7G9B - chains A and B; structure by X-ray diffraction, 2.55 A resolution.

Chain A:
Name: Transforming protein RhoA
Source organism: Homo sapiens
Notes: EC 3.6.5.2
Reference sequence: P61586 (RHOA_HUMAN); numbering as in UniProt (aligned over 1-184)
Sequence (185 residues; numbered 0 to 184; the number before each row is that of its first residue; numbering starts at 0):
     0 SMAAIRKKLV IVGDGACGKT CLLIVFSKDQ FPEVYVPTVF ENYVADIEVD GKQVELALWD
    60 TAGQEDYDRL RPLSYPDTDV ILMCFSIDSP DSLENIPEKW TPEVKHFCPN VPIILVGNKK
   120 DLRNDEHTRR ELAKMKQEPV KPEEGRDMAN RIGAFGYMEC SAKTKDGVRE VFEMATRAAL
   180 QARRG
Disordered / not traced: 0-2, 182-184
Sequence notes: expression tag (0)
UniProt features mapped onto this chain:
  - region: Ala-61 to Asp-78 (Switch II region)
  - motif: Tyr-34 to Tyr-42 (Effector region)
  - binding site (GTP): Gly-12 to Thr-19, Phe-30 to Thr-37, Asp-59 to Gln-63, Asn-117 to Asp-120, Ser-160 to Lys-162
  - modified residue: Tyr-34 (Microbial infection: O-AMP-tyrosine), Thr-37 (Microbial infection: O-AMP-threonine), Asn-41 (Microbial infection: ADP-ribosylasparagine), Gln-63 (5-glutamyl serotonin)
  - glycosylation: Tyr-34 (Microbial infection: O-linked (GlcNAc) tyrosine), Thr-37 (Microbial infection: O-alpha-linked (GlcNAc) threonine)
  - cross-link: Lys-135 (Glycyl lysine isopeptide (Lys-Gly) (interchain with G-Cter in ubiquitin))

Chain B:
Name: Rho guanine nucleotide exchange factor 2
Source organism: Homo sapiens
Reference sequence: Q92974 (ARHG2_HUMAN); residue numbers follow UniProt; this construct covers 206-448
Sequence (245 residues; each row starts with the number of its first residue):
   204 SMEMDEKDFA ADSWSLAVDS SFLQQHKKEV MKQQDVIYEL IQTELHHVRT LKIMTRLFRT
   264 GMLEELHLEP GVVQGLFPCV DELSDIHTRF LSQLLERRRQ ALCPGSTRNF VIHRLGDLLI
   324 SQFSGPSAEQ MCKTYSEFCS RHSKALKLYK ELYARDKRFQ QFIRKVTRPA VLKRHGVQEC
   384 ILLVTQRITK YPLLISRILQ HSHGIEEERQ DLTTALGLVK ELLSNVDEGI YQLEKGARLQ
   444 EIYNR
Disordered / not traced: 439-448
Glycans and other covalent adducts: N-(3-methylphenyl)acetamide (ZG0) linked to Cys-306
Sequence notes: expression tag (204-205)
Residues lining bound ligands: N-(3-methylphenyl)acetamide (ZG0): Asp-222, Ser-224, Phe-225, Gln-228, Pro-307, Ser-309, Asn-312
UniProt features mapped onto this chain:
  - modified residue: Lys-353 (N6-acetyllysine)

Chain A / chain B interface:
Residue-residue contacts (60; chain A residue first):
  Arg-5(A) / Lys-376(B)
  Arg-5(A) / Glu-382(B)  salt bridge
  Lys-7(A) / Leu-385(B)
  Lys-27(A) / Asp-215(B)  salt bridge
  Val-33(A) / Ser-218(B)
  Tyr-34(A) / Ser-216(B)
  Tyr-34(A) / Asp-238(B)
  Tyr-34(A) / Val-239(B)
  Tyr-34(A) / Glu-242(B)  hydrogen bond
  Tyr-34(A) / Arg-400(B)  hydrogen bond
  Val-35(A) / Arg-400(B)  hydrogen bond (backbone-side chain)
  Pro-36(A) / Glu-242(B)
  Pro-36(A) / Arg-400(B)
  Thr-37(A) / Glu-242(B)  hydrogen bond
  Thr-37(A) / Leu-396(B)
  Thr-37(A) / Leu-397(B)
  Thr-37(A) / Arg-400(B)  hydrogen bond
  Val-38(A) / Glu-242(B)  hydrogen bond (backbone-side chain)
  Val-38(A) / Lys-393(B)
  Phe-39(A) / Lys-393(B)  hydrogen bond (backbone-side chain)
  Glu-40(A) / Thr-246(B)
  Glu-40(A) / His-249(B)  salt bridge
  Asn-41(A) / Arg-377(B)  hydrogen bond (side chain-backbone)
  Asn-41(A) / Leu-386(B)
  Tyr-42(A) / Arg-377(B)
  Val-43(A) / Lys-376(B)
  Val-43(A) / Arg-377(B)
  Asp-45(A) / Lys-376(B)  salt bridge
  Glu-54(A) / Lys-376(B)  salt bridge
  Trp-58(A) / Glu-382(B)
  Trp-58(A) / Leu-385(B)  hydrophobic
  Trp-58(A) / Gln-389(B)
  Asp-59(A) / Gln-389(B)  hydrogen bond (backbone-side chain)
  Gly-62(A) / Thr-392(B)
  Gly-62(A) / Leu-396(B)
  Gln-63(A) / Gln-389(B)
  Gln-63(A) / Thr-392(B)
  Tyr-66(A) / Thr-392(B)
  Tyr-66(A) / Leu-426(B)
  Tyr-66(A) / Ser-427(B)
  Tyr-66(A) / Asp-430(B)
  Asp-67(A) / Asp-430(B)
  Arg-68(A) / Asp-430(B)  salt bridge
  Arg-68(A) / Glu-431(B)  salt bridge
  Arg-68(A) / Ile-433(B)
  Leu-69(A) / Cys-342(B)  hydrophobic
  Leu-69(A) / Thr-388(B)
  Leu-69(A) / Ile-391(B)  hydrophobic
  Leu-69(A) / Asp-430(B)  hydrogen bond (backbone-side chain)
  Leu-69(A) / Ile-433(B)  hydrophobic
  Leu-72(A) / Cys-342(B)
  Leu-72(A) / His-345(B)
  Leu-72(A) / Leu-385(B)
  Leu-72(A) / Thr-388(B)
  Leu-72(A) / Gln-435(B)
  Ser-73(A) / Leu-385(B)
  Ser-73(A) / Gln-389(B)  hydrogen bond
  Pro-75(A) / Leu-349(B)  hydrophobic
  Asp-76(A) / Lys-353(B)  salt bridge
  Asp-76(A) / Gln-381(B)  hydrogen bond
Other interface residues (no listed pair), chain A (29 interface residues in all): Ala-61
Other interface residues (no listed pair), chain B (35 interface residues in all): Leu-219, Ser-346, Lys-423

Overview:
The interface between chain A and chain B involves 29 residues on one side and 35 on the other, with 12
hydrogen bonds and 8 salt bridges. Among the polar pairs are Arg-5(A)/Glu-382(B), Lys-27(A)/Asp-215(B) and
Glu-40(A)/His-249(B). Covalently linked N-(3-methylphenyl)acetamide: at Cys-306(B).
Chain A is Transforming protein RhoA and chain B is Rho guanine nucleotide exchange factor 2, both from Homo
sapiens; the structure, ARHGEF2 PanDDA analysis group deposition -- ARHGEF2 and RhoA in complex with
PCM-0102116-001, was determined by X-ray diffraction.
